Entry 2Z3P (X-ray diffraction, 2.50 A resolution); this record covers chains A and B.

Chain A (and B):
Protein: Leucyl/phenylalanyl-tRNA-protein transferase
Organism: Escherichia coli
Notes: EC 2.3.2.6; chain B of this document is another copy of the same molecule, construct and numbering; everything in this record applies to it too
UniProtKB: P0A8P1 (LFTR_ECOLI); numbering as in UniProt (aligned over 2-234)
Sequence (233 residues; numbered 2 to 234; the number before each row is that of its first residue):
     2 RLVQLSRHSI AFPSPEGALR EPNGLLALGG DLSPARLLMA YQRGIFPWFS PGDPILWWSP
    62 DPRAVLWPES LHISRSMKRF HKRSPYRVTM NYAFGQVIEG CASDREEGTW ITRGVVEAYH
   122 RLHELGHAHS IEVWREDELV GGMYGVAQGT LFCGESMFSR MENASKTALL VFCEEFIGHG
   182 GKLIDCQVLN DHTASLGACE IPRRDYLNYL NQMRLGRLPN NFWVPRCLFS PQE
Unresolved in the structure: 234 (chain B: 233-234)
Ligand contacts:
  - leucine (LEU): M144, G155, E156, S157, M158, L170, I185, D186, C187, Q188, N191, T194
  - d(-)-tartaric acid (TAR): S160, M162, E163, N164, A165, S166, K167, H193

Chain A / chain B interface:
Pairs across the interface (25; chain A residue first):
  N92(A) with H128(B), hydrogen bond (backbone-side chain)
  Y93(A) with L39(B), hydrophobic; M40(B); Q43(B), hydrogen bond; L126(B); H128(B)
  A94(A) with L126(B), hydrophobic
  Q97(A) with L126(B)
  H121(A) with E125(B)
  E125(A) with N221(B)
  L126(A) with N221(B), hydrogen bond (backbone-side chain)
  W135(A) with A36(B), hydrophobic
  E137(A) with R8(B); H9(B); I11(B)
  D138(A) with R8(B), salt bridge; I11(B); D32(B)
  N221(A) with R218(B), hydrogen bond (backbone-side chain)
  N222(A) with L216(B), hydrogen bond (side chain-backbone)
  V225(A) with L216(B); G217(B); R218(B)
  P226(A) with H128(B)
  C228(A) with Q43(B)
Other interface residues (no listed pair), chain A (19 interface residues in all): R88, T90, G127, R227
Other interface residues (no listed pair), chain B (22 interface residues in all): A12, S34, P35, R37, R215, V225, P226

Overview:
Chain A and chain B form an interface of 19 and 22 residues respectively, with 5 hydrogen bonds and 1 salt
bridge. Polar contacts include D138(A)-R8(B), N92(A)-H128(B) and Y93(A)-Q43(B). Bound to chain A: leucine and
d(-)-tartaric acid.
Both chains are Leucyl/phenylalanyl-tRNA-protein transferase (Escherichia coli). Entry 2Z3P (complex structure
of LF-transferase and leucine) was determined by X-ray diffraction, deposited together with 2Z3K, 2Z3L, 2Z3M,
2Z3N and 2Z3O.
